PDB entry 6STZ | X-ray diffraction, 1.14 A resolution | chains A and D of the 3 polymer chains in the assembly

# Chain A (and D)
Protein: Fucose-binding lectin protein
Organism: Ralstonia solanacearum
Notes: chain D of this document is another copy of the same molecule, construct and numbering; everything in this record applies to it too
Reference sequence: A0A0S4WQH1 (A0A0S4WQH1_RALSL); residues 2-90 here correspond to UniProt positions 22-110 (UniProt number = residue number + 20)
Sequence (89 residues; row label = number of the first residue in the row):
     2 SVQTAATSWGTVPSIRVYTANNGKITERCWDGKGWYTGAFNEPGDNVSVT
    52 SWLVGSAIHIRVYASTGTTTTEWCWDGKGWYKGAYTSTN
Differences from the reference sequence: conflict Thr67 (Ser87 in A0A0S4WQH1), Lys79 (Asn99 in A0A0S4WQH1); engineered mutation Tyr82 (Thr102 in A0A0S4WQH1)
Modified positions: Lys25, Lys34, Lys79, Lys83 (N-dimethyl-lysine; MLY)
Residues lining bound ligands:
  - beta-D-fructopyranose (BDF), molecule 1: Ile16, Trp31, Trp36
  - beta-D-fructopyranose (BDF), molecule 2: Arg17, Tyr19, Glu28, Cys30, Asp32, Tyr37, Gly39, Ala40, Phe41, Ile61, Trp76, Trp81
  - beta-D-fructopyranose (BDF), molecule 3: Arg62, Glu73, Cys75, Asp77, Tyr82, Gly84, Ala85, Tyr86

# Chain A / chain D interface
Contacting residue pairs - 42 pairs, chain A then chain D:
  Asp46(A) with Ser2(D), hydrogen bond
  Asn47(A) with Ser2(D), hydrogen bond (side chain-backbone); Val3(D), hydrogen bond (side chain-backbone); Gln4(D); Thr5(D)
  Ser49(A) with Thr5(D), hydrogen bond; Ala6(D); Ala7(D)
  Val50(A) with Ala7(D)
  Thr51(A) with Thr8(D); Ser9(D), hydrogen bond
  Ser52(A) with Ser9(D)
  Trp53(A) with Ser9(D); Gly11(D); Thr12(D); Pro14(D)
  Leu54(A) with Thr12(D)
  Val55(A) with Thr12(D)
  Tyr64(A) with Thr5(D); Ala7(D), hydrophobic; Ile16(D); Val18(D); Trp36(D)
  Ser66(A) with Val3(D); Thr5(D)
  Thr67(A) with Ser2(D)
  Gly68(A) with Ser2(D), hydrogen bond (backbone-side chain); Val3(D), hydrogen bond (backbone-backbone)
  Thr69(A) with Val3(D); Asn22(D)
  Thr71(A) with Val3(D)
  Glu73(A) with Trp36(D)
  Ala85(A) with Trp36(D)
  Tyr86(A) with Val18(D); Thr20(D); Arg29(D); Trp36(D)
  Thr87(A) with Arg29(D), hydrogen bond (backbone-side chain)
  Ser88(A) with Arg29(D)
  Asn90(A) with Val3(D); Thr20(D); Asn22(D)
Also at the interface, not in a pair above, chain A (24 interface residues in all): Val48, Arg62, Thr89

# Overview
24 residues of chain A face 17 of chain D across their interface, with 8 hydrogen bonds. Polar pairs include
Asp46(A)-Ser2(D), Asn47(A)-Ser2(D) and Asn47(A)-Val3(D). Ligands of chain A: 3 copies of
beta-D-fructopyranose.
Chain A and chain D are both Fucose-binding lectin protein (Ralstonia solanacearum); the structure, Crystal
structure of dimethylated RSLex - cucurbituril free form, was determined by X-ray diffraction together with
6SU0 from the same study.
